Entry 7XHF (X-ray diffraction, 2.68 A resolution); this record covers chains A and B of the 4 polymer chains in the assembly.

Chain A (and B):
Protein: Ras GTPase-activating protein-binding protein 1
Source organism: Homo sapiens
Notes: EC 3.6.4.12, 3.6.4.13; chain B of this document is another copy of the same molecule, construct and numbering; everything in this record applies to it too
Reference sequence: Q13283 (G3BP1_HUMAN); residues 1-139 here = UniProt positions 1-139
Chain sequence (139 residues; numbered 1 to 139; the number before each row is that of its first residue):
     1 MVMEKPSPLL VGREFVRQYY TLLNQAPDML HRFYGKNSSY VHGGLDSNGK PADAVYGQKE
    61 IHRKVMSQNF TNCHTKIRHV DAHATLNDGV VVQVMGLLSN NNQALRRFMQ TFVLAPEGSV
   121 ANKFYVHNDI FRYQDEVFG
Disordered / not traced: 1-5, 43-51, 139 (chain B: 1-5)
Swiss-Prot annotation at these positions:
  - cross-link (Glycyl lysine isopeptide (Lys-Gly)): K36 (interchain with G-Cter in ubiquitin), K50 (interchain with G-Cter in ubiquitin), K59 (interchain with G-Cter in ubiquitin), K64 (interchain with G-Cter in ubiquitin), K76 (interchain with G-Cter in ubiquitin), K123 (interchain with G-Cter in ubiquitin)
  - natural variant: R78 (R78C: Found in a patient with a neurodevelopmental disorder; uncertain significance), R132 (R132I: Found in a patient with a neurodevelopmental disorder; uncertain significance)
  - mutagenesis: F15 (F15W: Decreased interaction with USP10), F33 (F33W: Abolished interaction with CAPRIN1 and ability to undergo liquid-liquid phase separation. Abolished interaction with USP10), K36 (K36R: In 10KR; abolished ubiquitination in response to heat shock, leading to decreased stress granule disassembly when associated with R-50, R-59, R-64, R-76, R-123, R-353, R-357, R-376 and R-393 ...), K50 (K50R: In 10KR; abolished ubiquitination in response to heat shock, leading to decreased stress granule disassembly when associated with R-36, R-59, R-64, R-76, R-123, R-353, R-357, R-376 and R-393 ...), K59 (K59R: In 10KR; abolished ubiquitination in response to heat shock, leading to decreased stress granule disassembly when associated with R-36, R-50, R-64, R-76, R-123, R-353, R-357, R-376 and R-393 ...), K64 (K64R: In 10KR; abolished ubiquitination in response to heat shock, leading to decreased stress granule disassembly when associated with R-36, R-50, R-59, R-76, R-123, R-353, R-357, R-376 and R-393 ...), K76 (K76R: In 10KR; abolished ubiquitination in response to heat shock, leading to decreased stress granule disassembly when associated with R-36, R-50, R-59, R-64, R-123, R-353, R-357, R-376 and R-393 ...), K123 (K123R: In 10KR; abolished ubiquitination in response to heat shock, leading to decreased stress granule disassembly when associated with R-36, R-50, R-59, R-64, R-76, R-353, R-357, R-376 and R-393 ...), F124 (F124W: Does not affect interaction with USP10)

How chain A and chain B interact:
Contacting residue pairs (68):
  V41(A) - D81(B)
  V41(A) - H83(B)
  R78(A) - V137(B)
  R78(A) - F138(B)
  H79(A) - P51(B)
  H79(A) - R132(B)
  D81(A) - I130(B)
  D81(A) - R132(B)  salt bridge
  H83(A) - S39(B)  hydrogen bond
  H83(A) - V41(B)
  H83(A) - A54(B)
  H83(A) - N128(B)
  H83(A) - I130(B)
  A84(A) - H127(B)
  A84(A) - N128(B)  hydrogen bond (backbone-side chain)
  T85(A) - V113(B)
  T85(A) - H127(B)
  T85(A) - N128(B)  hydrogen bond
  L86(A) - L86(B)  hydrophobic
  L86(A) - H127(B)
  N87(A) - N87(B)  hydrogen bond
  V91(A) - T111(B)
  V91(A) - V113(B)  hydrophobic
  V91(A) - N128(B)
  Q93(A) - M109(B)  hydrogen bond (side chain-backbone)
  Q93(A) - Q110(B)
  Q93(A) - T111(B)  hydrogen bond
  Q93(A) - I130(B)
  M95(A) - M109(B)  hydrophobic
  M95(A) - R132(B)
  M95(A) - V137(B)  hydrophobic
  M95(A) - F138(B)  hydrophobic
  G96(A) - F138(B)
  R107(A) - R107(B)
  R107(A) - Q134(B)  hydrogen bond
  R107(A) - F138(B)
  R107(A) - G139(B)
  F108(A) - M109(B)
  M109(A) - Q93(B)
  M109(A) - M95(B)  hydrophobic
  M109(A) - M109(B)  hydrophobic
  M109(A) - Q110(B)
  M109(A) - T111(B)
  T111(A) - V91(B)
  T111(A) - Q93(B)  hydrogen bond
  T111(A) - T111(B)  hydrogen bond
  V113(A) - T85(B)
  V113(A) - V91(B)  hydrophobic
  N128(A) - A84(B)  hydrogen bond (side chain-backbone)
  N128(A) - T85(B)  hydrogen bond
  N128(A) - V91(B)
  I130(A) - H83(B)
  I130(A) - V91(B)  hydrophobic
  I130(A) - Q93(B)
  R132(A) - H79(B)
  R132(A) - D81(B)  salt bridge
  R132(A) - Q93(B)
  Y133(A) - M95(B)
  Q134(A) - M95(B)
  Q134(A) - R107(B)
  Q134(A) - Q134(B)  hydrogen bond
  V137(A) - R78(B)
  V137(A) - H79(B)
  V137(A) - M95(B)  hydrophobic
  F138(A) - R78(B)
  F138(A) - G96(B)
  F138(A) - R107(B)
  F138(A) - Q134(B)
Other interface residues (no listed pair), chain A (32 interface residues in all): S39, A54, L97, Q110, A115, H127, F131
Other interface residues (no listed pair), chain B (36 interface residues in all): Y56, G89, V94, L97, F108, A115, Y133

In short:
Chain A and chain B form an interface of 32 and 36 residues respectively, with 12 hydrogen bonds and 2 salt
bridges. Among the polar pairs are D81(A)-R132(B), H83(A)-S39(B) and A84(A)-N128(B). UniProt lists 9
mutagenesis sites on chain A.
Both chains are Ras GTPase-activating protein-binding protein 1 (Homo sapiens). Entry 7XHF (Crystal structure
of the NTF2L domain of human G3BP1 in complex with the USP10 derived peptide) was determined by X-ray
diffraction, deposited together with 7XHG.
